Entry 3WW7 (X-ray diffraction, 1.70 A resolution); this record covers chains A and B of the 3 polymer chains in the assembly.

[Chain A (and B)]
Name: Pizza2 protein
Notes: chain B of this document is another copy of the same molecule, construct and numbering; everything in this record applies to it too
Amino-acid sequence (88 residues; numbered -3 to 84; the number before each row is that of its first residue; numbers below 1 keep their minus sign (Gly-3 is residue -3)):
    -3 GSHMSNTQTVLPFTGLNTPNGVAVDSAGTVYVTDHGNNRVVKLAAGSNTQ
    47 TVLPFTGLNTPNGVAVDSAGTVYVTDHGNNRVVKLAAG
Not modelled in the structure: -3 to 1, 84
From the paper describing this entry:
  - mutagenesis - N16S/H31R: unchanged stability

[Interface between chain A and chain B]
Residue-residue contacts - 40 pairs, chain A then chain B:
  Phe51(A) with Gln4(B)
  Thr52(A) with Gln4(B), hydrogen bond (backbone-side chain)
  Asn58(A) with Pro15(B), hydrogen bond (side chain-backbone); Asn16(B)
  Val60(A) with Val18(B)
  Ala61(A) with Val18(B); Ala19(B), hydrophobic
  Asp63(A) with Val20(B)
  Tyr69(A) with Val18(B); Val20(B), hydrophobic; Val26(B), hydrophobic
  Thr71(A) with Pro15(B); Gly17(B); Val18(B)
  His73(A) with Thr14(B); Pro15(B)
  Asn76(A) with Leu12(B); Asn13(B); Thr14(B), hydrogen bond (side chain-backbone); Pro15(B)
  Arg77(A) with Gln4(B); Val6(B); Leu12(B); Pro15(B)
  Val78(A) with Val6(B); Leu7(B), hydrogen bond (backbone-backbone); Phe9(B), hydrophobic; Leu12(B), hydrophobic; Val28(B), hydrophobic
  Val79(A) with Gln4(B); Thr5(B); Val6(B), hydrophobic
  Lys80(A) with Gln4(B); Thr5(B), hydrogen bond (backbone-backbone); Leu7(B)
  Leu81(A) with Asn2(B); Thr3(B); Gln4(B)
  Ala82(A) with Asn2(B), hydrogen bond (backbone-side chain)
  Ala83(A) with Asn2(B)
Interface residues without a listed pair, chain A (18 interface residues in all): Gly59

[Overview]
Chain A and chain B each contribute 18 residues to their interface; the contacts include 6 hydrogen bonds.
Polar pairs include Thr52(A)-Gln4(B), Asn58(A)-Pro15(B) and Asn76(A)-Thr14(B). From the paper: N16S/H31R of
chain A leave stability unchanged.
Chain A and chain B are both Pizza2 protein; the structure, Crystal structure of the computationally designed
Pizza2 protein, was determined by X-ray diffraction, deposited together with 3WW8, 3WW9, 3WWA, 3WWB and 3WWF.
